6AQS - chain A; structure by X-ray diffraction, 1.57 A resolution.

# Chain A
Molecule: Purine nucleoside phosphorylase
Source organism: Plasmodium falciparum
Notes: EC 2.4.2.1
Reference sequence: Q8T9Z7 (Q8T9Z7_PLAFA); numbering as in UniProt (aligned over 1-245)
Amino-acid sequence (246 residues; row label = number of the first residue in the row; numbering starts at 0):
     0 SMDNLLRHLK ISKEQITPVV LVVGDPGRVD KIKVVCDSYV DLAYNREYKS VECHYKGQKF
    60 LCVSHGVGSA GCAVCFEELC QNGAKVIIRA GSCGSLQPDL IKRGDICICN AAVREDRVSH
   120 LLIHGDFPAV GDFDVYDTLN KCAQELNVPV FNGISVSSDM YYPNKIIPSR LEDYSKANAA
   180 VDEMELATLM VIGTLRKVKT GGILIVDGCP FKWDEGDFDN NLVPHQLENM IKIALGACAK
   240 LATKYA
Not modelled in the structure: 0-2, 209-221
Differences from the reference sequence: expression tag (0); engineered mutation Asp181 (Val in Q8T9Z7)
Residues lining bound ligands: DADMe-ImmG (IM5; 2-amino-7-{[(3R,4R)-3-hydroxy-4-(hydroxymethyl)pyrrolidin-1-yl]methyl}-3,5-dihydro-4H-pyrrolo[3,2-d]pyrimidin-4-one): His7, Arg45, Gly65, Val66, Gly67, Arg88, Ser91, Cys92, Gly93, Ser157, Met159, Tyr160, Asp181, Glu182, Met183, Glu184, Asp206, Cys208
Curated features (UniProtKB/Swiss-Prot):
  - active site: Asp206 (Proton donor)
  - binding site (a purine D-ribonucleoside): His7, Met183, Glu184
  - binding site (phosphate): Gly23 to Arg27, Arg45, Arg88 to Ser91

# Overview
Bound to chain A: DADMe-ImmG. From UniProt: active-site residue Asp206, 3 purine D-ribonucleoside-binding
residues and 10 phosphate-binding residues.
Chain A is Purine nucleoside phosphorylase (Plasmodium falciparum); the structure, Crystal structure of
Plasmodium falciparum purine nucleoside phosphorylase (V181D) mutant complexed with DADMe-ImmG and phosphate,
was determined by X-ray diffraction together with 6AQU from the same study.
